PDB entry 7DNA | X-ray diffraction, 2.30 A resolution | chain A

== Chain A ==
Molecule: Green-to-red photoconvertible GFP-like protein
Source organism: Aequorea victoria
Chain sequence (240 residues; each row starts with the number of its first residue; note: 3 numbers in that range are skipped by the numbering (no residue carries them; nothing is unmodelled there)):
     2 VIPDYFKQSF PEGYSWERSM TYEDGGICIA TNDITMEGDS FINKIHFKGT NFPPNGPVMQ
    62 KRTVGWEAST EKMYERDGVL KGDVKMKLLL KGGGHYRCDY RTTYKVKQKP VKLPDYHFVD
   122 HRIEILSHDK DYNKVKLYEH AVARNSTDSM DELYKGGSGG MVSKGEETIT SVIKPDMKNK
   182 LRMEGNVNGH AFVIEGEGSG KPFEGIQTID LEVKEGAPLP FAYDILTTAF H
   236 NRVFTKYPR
Unresolved in the structure: 2, 148-171, 244
Covalently attached groups: covalent link H232-N236
Modified positions: H232 (2-[1-amino-2-(1H-imidazol-5-yl)ethyl]-1-(carboxymethyl)-4-[(4-oxocyclohexa-2,5-dien-1-ylidene)methyl]-1H-imidazol-5-olate; CR8)
From the paper describing this entry:
  - post-translational modification sites: F231

== In short ==
From the paper: a modification site at F231.
Chain A is Green-to-red photoconvertible GFP-like protein (Aequorea victoria); the structure, Photocleavable
Fluorescent Protein in green and red form, was determined by X-ray diffraction, deposited together with 7DMX
and 7DNB.
